3ZRL - chains A and X of the 4 polymer chains in the assembly; structure by X-ray diffraction, 2.48 A resolution.

Chain A:
Name: Glycogen synthase kinase-3 beta
Source organism: Homo sapiens
Notes: EC 2.7.11.26
UniProtKB: P49841 (GSK3B_HUMAN); numbering as in UniProt (aligned over 23-393)
Amino-acid sequence (371 residues; row label = number of the first residue in the row):
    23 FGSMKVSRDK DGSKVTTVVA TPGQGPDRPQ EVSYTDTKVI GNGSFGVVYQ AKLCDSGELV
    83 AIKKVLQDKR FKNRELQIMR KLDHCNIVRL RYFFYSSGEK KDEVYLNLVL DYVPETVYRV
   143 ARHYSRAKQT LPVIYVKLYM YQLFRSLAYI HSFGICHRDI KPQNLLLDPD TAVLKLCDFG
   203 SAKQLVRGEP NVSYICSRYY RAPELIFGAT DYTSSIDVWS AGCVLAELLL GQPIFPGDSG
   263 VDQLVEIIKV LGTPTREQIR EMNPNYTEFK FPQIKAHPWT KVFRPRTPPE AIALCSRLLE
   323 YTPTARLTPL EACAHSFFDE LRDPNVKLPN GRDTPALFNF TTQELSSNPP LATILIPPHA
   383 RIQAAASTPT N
Disordered / not traced: 23-35, 120-121, 386-393
Modified positions: Tyr216 (o-phosphotyrosine; PTR)
UniProt features mapped onto this chain:
  - active site: Asp181 (Proton acceptor)
  - binding site (ATP): Ile62 to Val70, Lys85
  - modified residue: Tyr216 (Phosphotyrosine), Ser389 (Phosphoserine), Thr390 (Phosphothreonine)
Small-molecule neighbours: ZRL (7-bromo-2-pyridin-4-yl-5H-thieno[3,2-c]pyridin-4-one): Ile62, Gly63, Phe67, Val70, Ala83, Lys85, Val110, Leu132, Asp133, Tyr134, Val135, Leu188, Cys199, Asp200

Chain X:
Name: Proto-oncogene FRAT1
Source organism: Homo sapiens
UniProtKB: Q92837 (FRAT1_HUMAN); residue numbers follow UniProt; this construct covers 197-226
Amino-acid sequence (32 residues; each row starts with the number of its first residue):
   195 MADDPHRLLQ QLVLSGNLIK EAVRRLHSRR LQ
Disordered / not traced: 195-198, 222-226
Differences from the reference sequence: expression tag (195-196)
UniProt features mapped onto this chain:
  - region: Asp198 to Leu220 (Involved in GSK-3 binding)

Chain A / chain X interface:
Residue-residue contacts (37):
  Tyr216(A) - His200(X)
  Ile228(A) - Leu203(X)
  Ile228(A) - Val207(X)
  Ile228(A) - Leu212(X)
  Phe229(A) - Val207(X)
  Phe229(A) - Leu212(X)  hydrophobic
  Phe229(A) - Ile213(X)  hydrophobic
  Ser261(A) - Pro199(X)
  Gly262(A) - Pro199(X)
  Val263(A) - Pro199(X)  hydrophobic
  Val263(A) - Leu206(X)  hydrophobic
  Val263(A) - Arg219(X)
  Leu266(A) - Leu212(X)  hydrophobic
  Leu266(A) - Ala216(X)  hydrophobic
  Val267(A) - Ala216(X)
  Val267(A) - Arg219(X)
  Val267(A) - Leu220(X)
  Ile270(A) - Ala216(X)  hydrophobic
  Lys271(A) - Leu220(X)
  Thr275(A) - Ile213(X)
  Thr275(A) - Val217(X)
  Ile281(A) - Ile213(X)  hydrophobic
  Tyr288(A) - Val207(X)
  Tyr288(A) - Gly210(X)
  Tyr288(A) - Asn211(X)  hydrogen bond (side chain-backbone)
  Tyr288(A) - Leu212(X)  hydrogen bond (side chain-backbone)
  Thr289(A) - Gly210(X)
  Glu290(A) - Gly210(X)
  Glu290(A) - Asn211(X)
  Glu290(A) - Leu212(X)  hydrogen bond (side chain-backbone)
  Glu290(A) - Ile213(X)  hydrogen bond (side chain-backbone)
  Glu290(A) - Lys214(X)  salt bridge
  Lys292(A) - Lys214(X)  hydrogen bond (backbone-side chain)
  Phe293(A) - Ile213(X)  hydrophobic
  Pro294(A) - Val217(X)
  Ile296(A) - Val217(X)  hydrophobic
  Ile296(A) - Leu220(X)  hydrophobic
Other interface residues (no listed pair), chain A (21 interface residues in all): Asp264, Pro276
Other interface residues (no listed pair), chain X (16 interface residues in all): Leu202, Glu215

Overview:
21 residues of chain A and 16 residues of chain X are in contact, with 5 hydrogen bonds and 1 salt bridge.
Polar pairs include Glu290(A)-Lys214(X), Tyr288(A)-Asn211(X) and Tyr288(A)-Leu212(X). Bound to chain A:
compound ZRL.
Chain A is Glycogen synthase kinase-3 beta and chain X is Proto-oncogene FRAT1, both from Homo sapiens; the
structure, Identification of 2-(4-pyridyl)thienopyridinones as GSK-3beta inhibitors, was determined by X-ray
diffraction, deposited together with 3ZRK and 3ZRM.
